Entry 6JR0 (X-ray diffraction, 2.50 A resolution); this record covers chains E and F of the 10 polymer chains in the assembly.

# Chain E
Molecule: Histone H3.1
From: Homo sapiens
UniProt: P68431 (H31_HUMAN); residues 0-135 here correspond to UniProt positions 1-136 (UniProt number = residue number + 1)
Chain sequence (139 residues; each row starts with the number of its first residue; numbers below 1 keep their minus sign (Gly-3 is residue -3)):
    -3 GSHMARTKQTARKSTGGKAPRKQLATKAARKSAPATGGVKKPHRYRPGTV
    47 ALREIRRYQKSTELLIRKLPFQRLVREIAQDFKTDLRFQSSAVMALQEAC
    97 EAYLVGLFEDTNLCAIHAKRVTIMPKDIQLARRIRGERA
Not modelled in the structure: -3 to 36, 135
Construct notes: expression tag (-3 to -1)
Modified positions: Mse0 (selenomethionine); Mse90 (selenomethionine; parent Met); Mse120 (selenomethionine; parent Met)
Bound ions: Mn2+: Asp77 (shared with 1 residue of chain H)
UniProt features mapped onto this chain:
  - modified residue: Arg2 (Asymmetric dimethylarginine), Thr3 (Phosphothreonine), Lys4 (Allysine), Gln5 (5-glutamyl dopamine), Thr6 (Phosphothreonine), Arg8 (Citrulline), Lys9 (N6,N6,N6-trimethyllysine), Ser10 (ADP-ribosylserine), Thr11 (Phosphothreonine), Lys14 (N6-(2-hydroxyisobutyryl)lysine), Arg17 (Asymmetric dimethylarginine), Lys18 (N6-(2-hydroxyisobutyryl)lysine), Lys23 (N6-(2-hydroxyisobutyryl)lysine), Arg26 (Citrulline), Lys27 (N6,N6,N6-trimethyllysine), Ser28 (ADP-ribosylserine), Lys36 (N6,N6,N6-trimethyllysine), Lys37 (N6-methyllysine), Tyr41 (Phosphotyrosine), Lys56 (N6,N6,N6-trimethyllysine) and 8 more in UniProt
  - lipidation: Lys18 (N6-decanoyllysine)

# Chain F
Molecule: Histone H4
From: Homo sapiens
UniProt: P62805 (H4_HUMAN); residues 0-102 here correspond to UniProt positions 1-103 (UniProt number = residue number + 1)
Chain sequence (106 residues; row label = number of the first residue in the row; numbers below 1 keep their minus sign (Gly-3 is residue -3)):
    -3 GSHMSGRGKGGKGLGKGGAKRHRKVLRDNIQGITKPAIRRLARRGGVKRI
    47 SGLIYEETRGVLKVFLENVIRDAVTYTEHAKRKTVTAMDVVYALKRQGRT
    97 LYGFGG
Not modelled in the structure: -3 to 16, 102
Construct notes: expression tag (-3 to -1)
UniProt features mapped onto this chain:
  - DNA-binding region: Lys16 to Lys20
  - modified residue: Ser1 (N-acetylserine), Arg3 (Asymmetric dimethylarginine), Lys5 (N6-(2-hydroxyisobutyryl)lysine), Lys8 (N6-(2-hydroxyisobutyryl)lysine), Lys12 (N6-(2-hydroxyisobutyryl)lysine), Lys16 (N6-(2-hydroxyisobutyryl)lysine), Lys20 (N6,N6,N6-trimethyllysine), Lys31 (N6-(2-hydroxyisobutyryl)lysine), Lys44 (N6-(2-hydroxyisobutyryl)lysine), Ser47 (Phosphoserine), Tyr51 (Phosphotyrosine), Lys59 (N6-(2-hydroxyisobutyryl)lysine), Lys77 (N6-(2-hydroxyisobutyryl)lysine), Lys79 (N6-(2-hydroxyisobutyryl)lysine), Thr80 (Phosphothreonine), Tyr88 (Phosphotyrosine), Lys91 (N6-(2-hydroxyisobutyryl)lysine)
  - cross-link (Glycyl lysine isopeptide (Lys-Gly)): Lys12 (interchain with G-Cter in SUMO2), Lys20 (interchain with G-Cter in SUMO2), Lys31 (interchain with G-Cter in SUMO2), Lys59 (interchain with G-Cter in SUMO2), Lys79 (interchain with G-Cter in SUMO2), Lys91 (interchain with G-Cter in SUMO2)

# Chain E / chain F interface
Residue-residue contacts (103; chain E residue first):
  Gly44(E) with Lys44(F)
  Ala47(E) with Arg39(F); Lys44(F)
  Leu48(E) with Lys44(F)
  Glu50(E) with Arg35(F); Arg39(F), salt bridge
  Ile51(E) with Arg39(F); Gly42(F); Val43(F); Lys44(F)
  Tyr54(E) with Arg36(F); Arg40(F), hydrogen bond (backbone-side chain)
  Gln55(E) with Arg40(F); Gly42(F)
  Ser57(E) with Arg40(F), hydrogen bond (backbone-side chain)
  Thr58(E) with Arg40(F)
  Glu59(E) with Arg40(F), salt bridge
  Leu61(E) with Ala33(F); Arg36(F), hydrogen bond (backbone-side chain); Leu37(F); Arg40(F)
  Ile62(E) with Ile29(F), hydrophobic; Leu37(F), hydrophobic
  Arg63(E) with Arg36(F)
  Phe67(E) with Leu62(F), hydrophobic
  Arg69(E) with Leu22(F); Asn25(F), hydrogen bond
  Leu70(E) with Asn25(F); Ile26(F); Leu62(F), hydrophobic
  Val71(E) with Ile66(F)
  Arg72(E) with Leu22(F)
  Glu73(E) with Leu22(F); Arg23(F); Asp24(F), hydrogen bond (side chain-backbone); Asn25(F), hydrogen bond
  Ile74(E) with Leu62(F), hydrophobic; Glu63(F); Ile66(F), hydrophobic
  Ala75(E) with Ile66(F), hydrophobic
  Phe78(E) with Glu63(F); Ile66(F), hydrophobic; Arg67(F)
  Lys79(E) with Glu74(F)
  Asp81(E) with His18(F), salt bridge; Lys79(F)
  Leu82(E) with Val70(F), hydrophobic; Lys79(F)
  Arg83(E) with Lys79(F), hydrogen bond (backbone-backbone); Thr80(F); Val81(F), hydrogen bond (backbone-backbone)
  Phe84(E) with Val81(F), hydrophobic
  Gln85(E) with Thr80(F); Val81(F), hydrogen bond (backbone-backbone); Thr82(F); Ala83(F), hydrogen bond (side chain-backbone)
  Ser87(E) with Ala83(F); Phe100(F)
  Ala88(E) with Val81(F); Thr82(F); Ala83(F); Val86(F), hydrophobic
  Mse90(E) with Phe100(F), hydrophobic
  Ala91(E) with Leu97(F); Phe100(F)
  Leu92(E) with Val65(F), hydrophobic; Val86(F), hydrophobic
  Glu94(E) with Phe100(F)
  Ala95(E) with Leu90(F), hydrophobic
  Cys96(E) with Leu58(F), hydrophobic; Phe61(F), hydrophobic; Leu62(F), hydrophobic
  Glu97(E) with Leu37(F)
  Tyr99(E) with Phe61(F), hydrophobic; Arg95(F)
  Leu100(E) with Leu37(F), hydrophobic
  Val101(E) with Leu37(F); Gly41(F)
  Phe104(E) with Ile34(F), hydrophobic; Leu37(F); Ala38(F), hydrophobic; Val43(F); Thr54(F)
  Glu105(E) with Gly41(F)
  Asn108(E) with Gly42(F); Val43(F)
  Val117(E) with Arg45(F)
  Thr118(E) with Arg45(F), hydrogen bond; Ile46(F); Ser47(F)
  Ile119(E) with Val43(F), hydrophobic; Arg45(F), hydrogen bond (backbone-backbone); Ile46(F), hydrophobic; Ser47(F), hydrogen bond (backbone-backbone); Ile50(F)
  Mse120(E) with Ile50(F)
  Pro121(E) with Leu49(F), hydrophobic; Ile50(F); Glu53(F)
  Ile124(E) with Ile50(F), hydrophobic
  Gln125(E) with Glu53(F), hydrogen bond
  Arg128(E) with Val57(F)
  Arg131(E) with Arg95(F)
Also at the interface, not in a pair above, chain E (56 interface residues in all): Pro66, Gln76, Leu103, Glu133
Also at the interface, not in a pair above, chain F (50 interface residues in all): Arg19, Gly28, Lys59, Thr73

# Summary
56 residues of chain E and 50 residues of chain F are in contact; the contacts include 14 hydrogen bonds and 3
salt bridges. Polar contacts include Glu50(E)-Arg39(F), Glu59(E)-Arg40(F) and Asp81(E)-His18(F). From UniProt:
a DNA-binding region on chain F.
Here chain E is Histone H3.1 and chain F is Histone H4, both from Homo sapiens. Entry 6JR0 (Crystal structure
of the human nucleosome phased with 12 selenium atoms) was determined by X-ray diffraction together with 6JR1
from the same study.
